Entry 3J31 (electron microscopy, 4.50 A resolution (low resolution: residue-level contacts below are approximate; hydrogen-bond / salt-bridge calls are withheld)); this record covers chains E and I of the 18 polymer chains in the assembly.

# Chain E (and I)
Name: Coat protein
From: Sulfolobus turreted icosahedral virus
Notes: chain I of this document is another copy of the same molecule, construct and numbering; everything in this record applies to it too
Reference sequence: Q6Q0J0 (Q6Q0J0_9VIRU); residue numbers follow UniProt; this construct covers 1-345
Chain sequence (345 residues; row label = number of the first residue in the row):
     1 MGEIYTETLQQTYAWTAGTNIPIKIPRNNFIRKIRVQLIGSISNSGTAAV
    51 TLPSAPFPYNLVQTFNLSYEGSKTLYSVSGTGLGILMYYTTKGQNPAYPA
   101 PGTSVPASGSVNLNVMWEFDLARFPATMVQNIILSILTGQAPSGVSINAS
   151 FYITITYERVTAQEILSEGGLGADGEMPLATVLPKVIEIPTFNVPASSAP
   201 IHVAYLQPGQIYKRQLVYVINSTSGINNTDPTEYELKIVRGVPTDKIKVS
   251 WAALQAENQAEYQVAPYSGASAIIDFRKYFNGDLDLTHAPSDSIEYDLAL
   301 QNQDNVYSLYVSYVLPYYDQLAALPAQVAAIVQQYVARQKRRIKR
Disordered / not traced: 1

# Interface between chain E and chain I
Pairs across the interface - 22 pairs, chain E then chain I:
  E7(E) with E70(I); S72(I)
  T8(E) with G71(I)
  L9(E) with G71(I)
  Q10(E) with S68(I); G71(I); I133(I)
  Q11(E) with P22(I); K24(I); N131(I); I133(I)
  T12(E) with N20(I); P22(I)
  K24(E) with K24(I); R27(I); N131(I)
  P26(E) with Q130(I); N131(I)
  R27(E) with Q130(I)
  N28(E) with E70(I); Q130(I)
  R159(E) with E176(I)
Interface residues without a listed pair, chain I (14 interface residues in all): S135, D174

# Summary
The interface between chain E and chain I involves 11 residues on one side and 14 on the other.
Both chains are Coat protein (Sulfolobus turreted icosahedral virus). Entry 3J31 (Life in the extremes: atomic
structure of Sulfolobus Turreted Icosahedral Virus) was determined by electron microscopy together with 4IL7
from the same study.
